PDB entry 5LMX | electron microscopy, 4.90 A resolution (low resolution: residue-level contacts below are approximate; hydrogen-bond / salt-bridge calls are withheld) | chains C and K of the 14 polymer chains in the assembly

[Chain C]
Molecule: DNA-directed RNA polymerases I and III subunit RPAC1
Organism: Saccharomyces cerevisiae (strain ATCC 204508 / S288c)
UniProtKB: P07703 (RPAC1_YEAST); numbering as in UniProt (aligned over 1-335)
Chain sequence (380 residues; numbered 1 to 380; the number before each row is that of its first residue):
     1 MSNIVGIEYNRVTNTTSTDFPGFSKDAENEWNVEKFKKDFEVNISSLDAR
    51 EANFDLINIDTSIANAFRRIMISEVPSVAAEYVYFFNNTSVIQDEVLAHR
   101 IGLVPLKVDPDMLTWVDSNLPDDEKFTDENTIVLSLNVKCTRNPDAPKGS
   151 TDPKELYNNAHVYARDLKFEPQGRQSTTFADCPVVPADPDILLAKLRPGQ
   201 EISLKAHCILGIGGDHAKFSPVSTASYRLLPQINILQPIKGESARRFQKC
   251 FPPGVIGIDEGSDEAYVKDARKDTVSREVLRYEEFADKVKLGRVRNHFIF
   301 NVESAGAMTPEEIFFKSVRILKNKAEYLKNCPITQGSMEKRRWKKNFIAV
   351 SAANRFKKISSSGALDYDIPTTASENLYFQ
Not modelled in the structure: 1-29, 148-149, 336-380
Curated features (UniProtKB/Swiss-Prot):
  - modified residue: Ser2 (N-acetylserine), Ser17 (Phosphoserine)

[Chain K]
Molecule: DNA-directed RNA polymerases I and III subunit RPAC2
Organism: Saccharomyces cerevisiae (strain ATCC 204508 / S288c)
UniProtKB: P28000 (RPAC2_YEAST); numbering as in UniProt (aligned over 1-142)
Chain sequence (142 residues; each row starts with the number of its first residue):
     1 MTEDIEQKKTATEVTPQEPKHIQEEEEQDVDMTGDEEQEEEPDREKIKLL
    51 TQATSEDGTSASFQIVEEDHTLGNALRYVIMKNPDVEFCGYSIPHPSENL
   101 LNIRIQTYGETTAVDALQKGLKDLMDLCDVVESKFTEKIKSM
Not modelled in the structure: 1-41
Curated features (UniProtKB/Swiss-Prot):
  - modified residue (Phosphothreonine): Thr15, Thr33
  - cross-link: Lys134 (Glycyl lysine isopeptide (Lys-Gly) (interchain with G-Cter in ubiquitin))

[Interface between chain C and chain K]
Contacting residue pairs (42; chain C residue first):
  Trp31(C) - Tyr78(K)
  Trp31(C) - Lys82(K)
  Trp31(C) - Leu127(K)
  Val33(C) - Asp126(K)
  Val33(C) - Leu127(K)
  Val33(C) - Val130(K)
  Phe36(C) - Val130(K)
  Phe36(C) - Val131(K)
  Lys37(C) - Lys134(K)
  Phe40(C) - Lys134(K)
  Glu41(C) - Lys138(K)
  Ile44(C) - Met142(K)
  Phe67(C) - Val131(K)
  Arg69(C) - Thr71(K)
  Phe314(C) - Phe135(K)
  Phe315(C) - Phe135(K)
  Phe315(C) - Ile139(K)
  Val318(C) - Val131(K)
  Leu321(C) - Cys128(K)
  Lys322(C) - Cys128(K)
  Lys322(C) - Asp129(K)
  Lys322(C) - Glu132(K)
  Ala325(C) - Leu124(K)
  Ala325(C) - Met125(K)
  Glu326(C) - Met125(K)
  Leu328(C) - Leu72(K)
  Leu328(C) - Leu121(K)
  Lys329(C) - Leu121(K)
  Lys329(C) - Lys122(K)
  Lys329(C) - Met125(K)
  Pro332(C) - Pro42(K)
  Pro332(C) - Ile47(K)
  Ile333(C) - Ile47(K)
  Ile333(C) - Phe63(K)
  Ile333(C) - Gln118(K)
  Thr334(C) - Arg44(K)
  Thr334(C) - Ile47(K)
  Thr334(C) - Lys48(K)
  Thr334(C) - Leu49(K)
  Gln335(C) - Lys48(K)
  Gln335(C) - Leu49(K)
  Gln335(C) - Leu50(K)
Also at the interface, not in a pair above, chain C (29 interface residues in all): Lys38, Val42, Leu47, Ser62, Ile63, Arg319, Lys324
Also at the interface, not in a pair above, chain K (36 interface residues in all): Asp43, Glu45, Thr51, Ile65, Glu68, Asn74, Leu117, Thr136

[Overview]
Chain C and chain K form an interface of 29 and 36 residues respectively.
Chain C is DNA-directed RNA polymerases I and III subunit RPAC1 and chain K is DNA-directed RNA polymerases I
and III subunit RPAC2, both from Saccharomyces cerevisiae (strain ATCC 204508 / S288c); the structure,
Monomeric RNA polymerase I at 4.9 A resolution, was determined by electron microscopy.
